PDB entry 3PGD | X-ray diffraction, 2.72 A resolution | chains A and B of the 3 polymer chains in the assembly

# Chain A
Name: HLA class II histocompatibility antigen, DR alpha chain
Organism: Homo sapiens
UniProtKB: P01903 (DRA_HUMAN); residues 1-192 here correspond to UniProt positions 26-217 (UniProt number = residue number + 25)
Amino-acid sequence (193 residues; each row starts with the number of its first residue; numbering starts at 0):
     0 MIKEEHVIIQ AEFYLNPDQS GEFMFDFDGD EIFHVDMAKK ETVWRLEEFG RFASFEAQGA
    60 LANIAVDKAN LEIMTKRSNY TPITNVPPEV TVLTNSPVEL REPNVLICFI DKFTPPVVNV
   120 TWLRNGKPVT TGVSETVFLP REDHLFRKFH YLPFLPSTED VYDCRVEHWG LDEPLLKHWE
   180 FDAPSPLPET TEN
Not modelled in the structure: 0-3, 182-192
Sequence notes: expression tag (0)
Disulfide bonds: Cys107-Cys163

# Chain B
Name: HLA class II histocompatibility antigen, DRB1-1 beta chain
Organism: Homo sapiens
UniProtKB: P04229 (2B11_HUMAN); residues 1-198 here correspond to UniProt positions 30-227 (UniProt number = residue number + 29)
Amino-acid sequence (199 residues; each row starts with the number of its first residue; numbering starts at 0):
     0 MGDTRPRFLW QLKFECHFFN GTERVRLLER CIYNQEESVR FDSDVGEYRA VTELGRPDAE
    60 YWNSQKDLLE QRRAAVDTYC RHNYGVGESF TVQRRVEPKV TVYPSKTQPL QHHNLLVCSV
   120 SGFYPGSIEV RWFRNGQEEK AGVVSTGLIQ NGDWTFQTLV MLETVPRSGE VYTCQVEHPS
   180 VTSPLTVEWR ARSESAQSK
Not modelled in the structure: 107-112, 191-198
Sequence notes: expression tag (0)
Disulfide bonds: Cys15-Cys79, Cys117-Cys173

# Chain A / chain B interface
Contacting residue pairs - 115 pairs, chain A then chain B:
  Glu4(A) - Phe17(B)
  Glu4(A) - Phe18(B)
  His5(A) - His16(B)
  His5(A) - Phe17(B)  hydrogen bond (backbone-backbone)
  His5(A) - Val91(B)
  Val6(A) - Cys15(B)
  Val6(A) - His16(B)
  Ile7(A) - Phe13(B)
  Ile7(A) - Glu14(B)
  Ile7(A) - Cys15(B)  hydrogen bond (backbone-backbone)
  Ile7(A) - Phe17(B)  hydrophobic
  Ile8(A) - Phe13(B)
  Ile8(A) - Glu14(B)
  Gln9(A) - Leu11(B)
  Gln9(A) - Lys12(B)
  Gln9(A) - Phe13(B)  hydrogen bond (backbone-backbone)
  Gln9(A) - Tyr78(B)  hydrogen bond
  Ala10(A) - Leu11(B)
  Glu11(A) - Gln10(B)
  Glu11(A) - Leu11(B)  hydrogen bond (backbone-backbone)
  Phe12(A) - Trp9(B)
  Tyr13(A) - Leu8(B)
  Tyr13(A) - Trp9(B)  hydrogen bond (backbone-backbone)
  Leu14(A) - Arg6(B)
  Leu14(A) - Phe7(B)
  Leu14(A) - Leu8(B)  hydrophobic
  Asn15(A) - Arg6(B)
  Asn15(A) - Phe7(B)  hydrogen bond (backbone-backbone)
  Pro16(A) - Arg4(B)
  Pro16(A) - Pro5(B)
  Pro16(A) - Arg6(B)
  Asp17(A) - Arg6(B)  salt bridge
  Phe24(A) - Tyr78(B)
  Phe24(A) - Asn82(B)
  Phe26(A) - Thr90(B)
  Phe26(A) - Val91(B)
  Phe26(A) - Tyr123(B)
  Phe26(A) - Trp153(B)  hydrophobic
  Asp27(A) - Gln149(B)  hydrogen bond (backbone-side chain)
  Gly28(A) - Gln149(B)
  Asp29(A) - Tyr123(B)
  Asp29(A) - Gln149(B)  hydrogen bond
  Asp29(A) - Trp153(B)  hydrogen bond (side chain-backbone)
  Glu30(A) - Trp153(B)  hydrogen bond (backbone-side chain)
  Arg44(A) - Gly151(B)  hydrogen bond (side chain-backbone)
  Arg44(A) - Asp152(B)
  Arg44(A) - Trp153(B)
  Leu45(A) - Arg93(B)
  Leu45(A) - Trp153(B)  hydrophobic
  Glu47(A) - Arg93(B)  salt bridge
  Phe48(A) - Phe89(B)  hydrophobic
  Phe48(A) - Trp153(B)
  Phe51(A) - Val85(B)
  Phe51(A) - Phe89(B)
  Ala52(A) - Val85(B)  hydrophobic
  Asp66(A) - Trp9(B)
  Asp66(A) - Leu11(B)
  Leu70(A) - Phe7(B)
  Leu70(A) - Leu8(B)
  Leu70(A) - Trp9(B)  hydrophobic
  Met73(A) - Trp9(B)  hydrophobic
  Met73(A) - Tyr32(B)  hydrophobic
  Met73(A) - Leu53(B)  hydrophobic
  Thr74(A) - Phe7(B)
  Thr74(A) - Tyr32(B)
  Arg76(A) - Leu53(B)  hydrogen bond (side chain-backbone)
  Arg76(A) - Pro56(B)
  Arg76(A) - Asp57(B)  salt bridge
  Ser77(A) - Tyr32(B)  hydrogen bond
  Tyr79(A) - Phe7(B)
  Thr80(A) - Phe7(B)
  Thr80(A) - Tyr32(B)  hydrogen bond (backbone-side chain)
  Thr80(A) - Asn33(B)  hydrogen bond (backbone-side chain)
  Pro81(A) - Pro5(B)  hydrophobic
  Pro81(A) - Arg6(B)
  Pro81(A) - Phe7(B)  hydrophobic
  Pro81(A) - Asn33(B)
  Ile82(A) - Arg6(B)  hydrogen bond (backbone-backbone)
  Ile82(A) - Leu8(B)  hydrophobic
  Ile82(A) - Asn33(B)
  Leu92(A) - Ile148(B)  hydrophobic
  Leu92(A) - Gln156(B)
  Thr93(A) - Gln156(B)  hydrogen bond (backbone-side chain)
  Asn94(A) - Ser120(B)
  Asn94(A) - Gln156(B)
  Ser95(A) - Ser120(B)
  Pro96(A) - Thr100(B)
  Pro96(A) - Ser118(B)
  Ile106(A) - Asn150(B)
  Thr113(A) - Leu8(B)
  Thr113(A) - Gln34(B)
  Pro115(A) - Leu8(B)
  Asn118(A) - Met0(B)
  Arg140(A) - Lys12(B)  hydrogen bond (backbone-side chain)
  Asp142(A) - Gln34(B)  hydrogen bond (backbone-side chain)
  His143(A) - Gln10(B)
  His143(A) - Lys12(B)  hydrogen bond
  His143(A) - Arg29(B)
  His143(A) - Ile31(B)
  His143(A) - Gln34(B)
  Leu144(A) - Gln34(B)
  Phe145(A) - Gln10(B)
  Arg146(A) - Gln149(B)
  Phe148(A) - Gln149(B)
  Phe148(A) - Asn150(B)
  Phe148(A) - Gly151(B)
  Tyr150(A) - Asn150(B)  hydrogen bond (side chain-backbone)
  Tyr150(A) - Gly151(B)  hydrogen bond (side chain-backbone)
  Tyr150(A) - Asp152(B)
  Glu166(A) - Met0(B)  hydrogen bond (side chain-backbone)
  His167(A) - Met0(B)
  Trp168(A) - Met0(B)
  Trp168(A) - Gly1(B)  hydrogen bond (side chain-backbone)
  Trp168(A) - Asp2(B)  hydrogen bond (side chain-backbone)
  Trp168(A) - Arg6(B)
Also at the interface, not in a pair above, chain A (63 interface residues in all): Ile31, Asn69, Val85, Pro114, Val116, Thr135, Pro139
Also at the interface, not in a pair above, chain B (49 interface residues in all): Glu36, Gly54, Tyr83, Ser88, Tyr102

# Summary
63 residues of chain A face 49 of chain B across their interface; the contacts include 26 hydrogen bonds and 3
salt bridges. Polar pairs include Asp17(A)-Arg6(B), Glu47(A)-Arg93(B) and Arg76(A)-Asp57(B).
Here chain A is HLA class II histocompatibility antigen, DR alpha chain and chain B is HLA class II
histocompatibility antigen, DRB1-1 beta chain, both from Homo sapiens. Entry 3PGD (Crystal Structure of
HLA-DR1 with CLIP106-120, canonical peptide orientation) was determined by X-ray diffraction, deposited
together with 3PDO and 3PGC.
